7AR9 - chains y and z of the 35 polymer chains in the assembly; structure by electron microscopy, 2.97 A resolution.

# Chain y
Name: CA2
Source organism: Polytomella sp. Pringsheim 198.80
Amino-acid sequence (310 residues; numbered 1 to 310; the number before each row is that of its first residue):
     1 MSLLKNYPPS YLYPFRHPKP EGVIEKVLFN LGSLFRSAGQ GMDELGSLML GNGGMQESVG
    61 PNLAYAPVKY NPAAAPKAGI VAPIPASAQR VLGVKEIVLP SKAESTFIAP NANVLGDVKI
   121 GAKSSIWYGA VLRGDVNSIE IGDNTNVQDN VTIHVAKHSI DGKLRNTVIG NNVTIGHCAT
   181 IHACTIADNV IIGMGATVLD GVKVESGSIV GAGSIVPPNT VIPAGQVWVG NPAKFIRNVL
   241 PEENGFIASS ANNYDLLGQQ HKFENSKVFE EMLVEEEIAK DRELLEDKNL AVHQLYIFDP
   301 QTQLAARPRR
Not modelled in the structure: 1, 310
Ligand contacts: phosphatidylcholine (PC7; (7S)-4-hydroxy-N,N,N-trimethyl-9-oxo-7-[(palmitoyloxy)methyl]-3,5,8-trioxa-4-phosphahexacosan-1-aminium 4-oxide): S10, H17, P18, P20, I24, E25, V27, L28, F29, L31, F35

# Chain z
Name: CA3
Source organism: Polytomella sp. Pringsheim 198.80
Amino-acid sequence (227 residues; row label = number of the first residue in the row):
     1 MASFLKTIVW RCGFAIKETG LALETLGCKL QGNYSFREKC SRHTPLTQYQ FKAPSVGEST
    61 FVAPSALVSG DVIIGEKSSV LYNAVVRGEF KSVTIGEGST ISDNAYVGSS SEFSPETVIG
   121 SNVSVGSGAV LKGCTVGNNV LIGNNVIISE KATVEDNTIL APGSYVPEDV VVKSGELWSG
   181 SPAQKLRNLD EKELALFNTL SVGATELAAD HAVIMKLLEL KQKEFIK
Not modelled in the structure: 1
Ligand contacts: phosphatidylcholine (PC7; (7S)-4-hydroxy-N,N,N-trimethyl-9-oxo-7-[(palmitoyloxy)methyl]-3,5,8-trioxa-4-phosphahexacosan-1-aminium 4-oxide): L26, K29, L30, Q31, G32

# Interface between chain y and chain z
Residue-residue contacts - 107 pairs, chain y then chain z:
  P14(y) with Y34(z)
  F15(y) with G32(z); N33(z); Y34(z), hydrogen bond (backbone-backbone)
  R16(y) with G32(z); N33(z); S35(z)
  H17(y) with G32(z), hydrogen bond (backbone-backbone); Y34(z)
  L28(y) with L30(z)
  F29(y) with Q31(z)
  L31(y) with L30(z), hydrophobic
  G32(y) with G27(z); L30(z); Q31(z)
  S33(y) with Q31(z), hydrogen bond (backbone-side chain)
  F35(y) with L23(z); G27(z); L30(z), hydrophobic
  R36(y) with E24(z); G27(z); C28(z), hydrogen bond; Q31(z); N33(z)
  G39(y) with G20(z); L23(z)
  Q40(y) with E24(z), hydrogen bond
  M42(y) with I16(z); T19(z); G20(z), hydrogen bond (side chain-backbone)
  D43(y) with K17(z), salt bridge; L21(z)
  G46(y) with G13(z)
  S47(y) with K17(z), hydrogen bond
  M49(y) with G13(z); I16(z), hydrophobic; F51(z)
  L50(y) with W10(z); G13(z); F14(z); K17(z); F51(z)
  N52(y) with Q48(z)
  G54(y) with K17(z); Q48(z)
  M55(y) with W10(z), hydrophobic; F14(z), hydrophobic; K17(z); Q48(z)
  Q56(y) with K17(z)
  E57(y) with R42(z), salt bridge
  V59(y) with Q222(z)
  G60(y) with Q222(z), hydrogen bond (backbone-side chain)
  P61(y) with P64(z), hydrophobic; Q222(z)
  L63(y) with P64(z), hydrophobic; S65(z); M215(z), hydrophobic; L218(z), hydrophobic
  P67(y) with I214(z); L218(z)
  V68(y) with I214(z)
  K69(y) with D210(z); I214(z)
  I84(y) with L217(z), hydrophobic
  A88(y) with L217(z), hydrophobic
  L92(y) with V213(z), hydrophobic; L220(z), hydrophobic
  I97(y) with I214(z), hydrophobic; L217(z), hydrophobic
  N111(y) with N83(z)
  N113(y) with S65(z), hydrogen bond; Y82(z); N83(z), hydrogen bond
  L115(y) with Y82(z)
  G129(y) with N83(z); N104(z)
  V131(y) with Y82(z), hydrophobic; N83(z); D103(z); N104(z)
  R133(y) with L81(z); Y82(z); D103(z), salt bridge; L207(z); H211(z)
  D135(y) with L207(z); H211(z), salt bridge
  N150(y) with N104(z)
  V151(y) with N104(z)
  T152(y) with D103(z); N104(z), hydrogen bond; S127(z)
  H154(y) with D103(z), salt bridge; S127(z), hydrogen bond
  T180(y) with S127(z), hydrogen bond (side chain-backbone); N144(z); N145(z)
  G195(y) with N145(z)
  T197(y) with N144(z); N145(z), hydrogen bond
  L199(y) with N144(z); P162(z), hydrophobic
  I215(y) with G163(z)
  N231(y) with G163(z)
  F269(y) with Y34(z); E38(z)
Interface residues without a listed pair, chain y (63 interface residues in all): A38, L45, G51, G53, N62, V91, V94, V136, L273, E276
Interface residues without a listed pair, chain z (52 interface residues in all): V9, L26, R37, K39, T44, A53, S181, I226

# Overview
Chain y and chain z form an interface of 63 and 52 residues respectively, with 14 hydrogen bonds and 5 salt
bridges. Among the polar pairs are D43(y)-K17(z), E57(y)-R42(z) and R133(y)-D103(z). Phosphatidylcholine is
bound between chain y and chain z.
Here chain y is CA2 and chain z is CA3, both from Polytomella sp. Pringsheim 198.80. Entry 7AR9 (Cryo-EM
structure of Polytomella Complex-I (membrane arm)) was determined by electron microscopy, deposited together
with 7AQQ, 7AQR, 7AQW, 7AR7, 7AR8, 7ARB, 7ARC and 7ARD.
